Entry 8ZEB (X-ray diffraction, 1.95 A resolution); this record covers chains B and D of the 4 polymer chains in the assembly.

== Chain B ==
Molecule: Bcl-2-like protein 1
Source organism: Homo sapiens
UniProt: Q07817 (B2CL1_HUMAN); numbering as in UniProt; present here: 1-26, 82-196
Amino-acid sequence (141 residues; each row starts with the number of its first residue; note: 55 numbers in that range are skipped by the numbering (no residue carries them; nothing is unmodelled there)):
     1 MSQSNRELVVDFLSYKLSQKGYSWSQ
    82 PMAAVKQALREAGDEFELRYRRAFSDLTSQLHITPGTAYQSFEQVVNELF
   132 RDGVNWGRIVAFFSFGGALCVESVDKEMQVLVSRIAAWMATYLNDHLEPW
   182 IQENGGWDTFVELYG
Disordered / not traced: 1-2
Curated features (UniProtKB/Swiss-Prot):
  - motif: Ser-4 to Trp-24 (BH4), Val-86 to Arg-100 (BH3), Glu-129 to Gly-148 (BH1), Pro-180 to Tyr-195 (BH2)
  - mutagenesis: Phe-131 to Asp-133 (No heterodimerization with BAX), Val-135 to Trp-137 (Loss of anti-apoptotic activity), Gly-138 to Ile-140 (Loss of anti-apoptotic activity), Gly-138 (G138A: No heterodimerization with BAX), Ser-145 to Gly-147 (Decreases interaction with DNM1L, no effect on endocytosis enhancement), Gly-148 (G148E: No heterodimerization with BAX), Asp-156 (D156A: No effect on caspase-1 cleavage), Asp-176 (D176A: No effect on caspase-1 cleavage), Trp-188 to Phe-191 (Abolishes interaction with DNM1L and endocytosis enhancement), Trp-188 to Asp-189 (Reduces anti-apoptotic activity by about half), Asp-189 (D189A: No effect on caspase-1 cleavage)

== Chain D ==
Molecule: Thr-pro-glu-trp-ala-ser-thr-leu-arg-pro-glu-(ccs)-(edn)-(Z7Z)-(prs)
Amino-acid sequence (15 residues; each row starts with the number of its first residue):
     1 TPEWASTLRPEXXXX
Modified residues: CCS (carboxymethylated cysteine) at position 12, EDN (ethane-1,2-diamine) at position 13, Z7Z (biphenyl-4-carboxylic acid) at position 14, PRS (thioproline) at position 15
Glycans and other covalent adducts: covalent link Thr-1/PRS_15

== How chain B and chain D interact ==
Residue-residue contacts - 27 pairs, chain B then chain D:
  Ala-93(B) with PRS_15(D)
  Glu-96(B) with PRS_15(D)
  Phe-97(B) with Z7Z_14(D); PRS_15(D)
  Arg-100(B) with PRS_15(D)
  Tyr-101(B) with Ala-5(D); Leu-8(D), hydrophobic; Z7Z_14(D); PRS_15(D)
  Arg-103(B) with Glu-11(D)
  Ala-104(B) with Leu-8(D), hydrophobic
  Asp-107(B) with Arg-9(D), salt bridge; CCS_12(D)
  Leu-130(B) with EDN_13(D); Z7Z_14(D)
  Asn-136(B) with Thr-7(D), hydrogen bond
  Trp-137(B) with Trp-4(D), hydrophobic
  Gly-138(B) with Trp-4(D); Z7Z_14(D)
  Arg-139(B) with Thr-7(D), hydrogen bond (side chain-backbone); Z7Z_14(D)
  Val-141(B) with Trp-4(D), hydrophobic
  Ala-142(B) with Z7Z_14(D)
  Phe-191(B) with Trp-4(D), hydrophobic
  Tyr-195(B) with Thr-1(D); Glu-3(D); Trp-4(D), hydrogen bond

== Overview ==
17 residues of chain B and 12 residues of chain D are in contact; the contacts include 3 hydrogen bonds and 1
salt bridge. Among the polar pairs are Asp-107(B)/Arg-9(D), Asn-136(B)/Thr-7(D) and Arg-139(B)/Thr-7(D).
UniProt lists 19 mutagenesis sites on chain B.
Chain B is Bcl-2-like protein 1 (Homo sapiens) and chain D is
Thr-pro-glu-trp-ala-ser-thr-leu-arg-pro-glu-(ccs)-(edn)-(Z7Z)-(prs); the structure, Crystal structure of
BCL-XL bound by cp-B6X-4, was determined by X-ray diffraction.
